3U8R - chains H and I of the 3 polymer chains in the assembly; structure by X-ray diffraction, 1.47 A resolution.

== Chain H ==
Name: Thrombin heavy chain
From: Homo sapiens
Notes: EC 3.4.21.5
UniProt: P00734 (THRB_HUMAN); residues 321-579 here correspond to UniProt positions 364-622 (UniProt number = residue number + 43)
Amino-acid sequence (259 residues; each row starts with the number of its first residue):
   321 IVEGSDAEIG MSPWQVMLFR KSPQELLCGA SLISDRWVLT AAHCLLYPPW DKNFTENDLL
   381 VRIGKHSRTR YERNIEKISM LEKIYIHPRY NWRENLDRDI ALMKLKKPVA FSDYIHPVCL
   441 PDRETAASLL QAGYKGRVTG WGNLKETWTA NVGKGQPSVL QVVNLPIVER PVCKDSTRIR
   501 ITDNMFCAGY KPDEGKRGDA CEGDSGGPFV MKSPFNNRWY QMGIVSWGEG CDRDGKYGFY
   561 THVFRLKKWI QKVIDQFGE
Disordered / not traced: 467-474
Disulfides: Cys348-Cys364, Cys493-Cys507, Cys521-Cys551
Covalently attached groups: N-acetylglucosamine (NAG) linked to Asn373
Ion coordination: Na+: Arg553, Lys556
UniProt features mapped onto this chain:
  - region: Ala508 to Val530 (High affinity receptor-binding region which is also known as the TP508 peptide)
  - active site (Charge relay system): His363, Asp419, Ser525
  - glycosylation: Asn373 (N-linked (GlcNAc...) (complex) asparagine)

== Chain I ==
Name: D-Phe-Pro-D-Arg-Ile DERIVED DIRECT THROMBIN INHIBITOR
Amino-acid sequence (5 residues; each row starts with the number of its first residue):
     1 FPRIX
Modified positions: Phe1 (D-phenylalanine; DPN); Arg3 (D-arginine; DAR); NH2 (amino group) at position 5

== Interface between chain H and chain I ==
Pairs across the interface - 30 pairs, chain H then chain I:
  Cys348(H) - Ile4(I)  hydrophobic
  His363(H) - Arg3(I)  hydrogen bond (side chain-backbone)
  His363(H) - Ile4(I)  hydrogen bond (side chain-backbone)
  Tyr367(H) - Phe1(I)
  Tyr367(H) - Pro2(I)  hydrophobic
  Trp370(H) - Pro2(I)  hydrophobic
  Trp370(H) - Ile4(I)  hydrophobic
  Trp370(H) - NH2_5(I)
  Glu414(H) - Phe1(I)
  Asn415(H) - Phe1(I)
  Leu416(H) - Phe1(I)
  Leu416(H) - Pro2(I)  hydrophobic
  Ile499(H) - Phe1(I)
  Asp519(H) - Arg3(I)
  Ala520(H) - Arg3(I)
  Glu522(H) - Arg3(I)
  Glu522(H) - Ile4(I)
  Glu522(H) - NH2_5(I)
  Ser525(H) - Arg3(I)
  Ser525(H) - Ile4(I)
  Val545(H) - Arg3(I)
  Ser546(H) - Pro2(I)
  Ser546(H) - Arg3(I)  hydrogen bond (backbone-backbone)
  Trp547(H) - Phe1(I)
  Trp547(H) - Arg3(I)
  Gly548(H) - Phe1(I)  hydrogen bond (backbone-backbone)
  Gly548(H) - Arg3(I)
  Gly550(H) - Arg3(I)
  Cys551(H) - Arg3(I)
  Gly558(H) - Arg3(I)
Also at the interface, not in a pair above, chain H (24 interface residues in all): Leu347, Lys372, Cys521, Gly523, Glu549

== In short ==
24 residues of chain H face 5 of chain I across their interface, with 4 hydrogen bonds. Polar pairs include
His363(H)-Arg3(I), His363(H)-Ile4(I) and Ser546(H)-Arg3(I). N-acetylglucosamine is covalently linked to
Asn373(H). UniProt lists 3 active-site residues on chain H.
Chain H is Thrombin heavy chain (Homo sapiens) and chain I is D-Phe-Pro-D-Arg-Ile DERIVED DIRECT THROMBIN
INHIBITOR; the structure, Human thrombin complexed with D-Phe-Pro-D-Arg-Ile, was determined by X-ray
diffraction, deposited together with 3U8O, 3U69 and 3U8T.
